PDB entry 3LZD | X-ray diffraction, 2.10 A resolution | chains A and B

# Chain A (and B)
Protein: Dph2
Organism: Pyrococcus horikoshii
Notes: chain B of this document is another copy of the same molecule, construct and numbering; everything in this record applies to it too
Reference sequence: O58832 (O58832_PYRHO); residue numbers follow UniProt; this construct covers 1-342
Amino-acid sequence (378 residues; row label = number of the first residue in the row; numbers below 1 keep their minus sign (Met-35 is residue -35)):
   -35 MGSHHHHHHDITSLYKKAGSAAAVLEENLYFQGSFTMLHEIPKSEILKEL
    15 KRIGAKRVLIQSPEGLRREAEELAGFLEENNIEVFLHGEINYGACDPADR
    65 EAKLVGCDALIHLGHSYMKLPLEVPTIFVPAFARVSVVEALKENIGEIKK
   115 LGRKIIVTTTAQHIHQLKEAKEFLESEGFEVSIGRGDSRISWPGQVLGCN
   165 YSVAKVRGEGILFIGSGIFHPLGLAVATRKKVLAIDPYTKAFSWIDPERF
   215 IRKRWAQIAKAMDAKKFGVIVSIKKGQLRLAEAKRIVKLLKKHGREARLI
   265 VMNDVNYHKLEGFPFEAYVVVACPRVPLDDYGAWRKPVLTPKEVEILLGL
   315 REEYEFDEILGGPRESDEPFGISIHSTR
Unresolved in the structure: -35 to 1, 342 (chain B: -35 to 0, 294-297, 342)
Construct notes: expression tag (-35 to 0)
UniProt features mapped onto this chain:
  - binding site ([4Fe-4S] cluster): Cys59, Cys163, Cys287
  - mutagenesis: Cys59 (C59A: Still able to bind a 4Fe-4S cluster. Less active than wild-type. Not able to bind a 4Fe-4S cluster and loss of catalytic activity; when associated with Ala-287), Cys163 (C163A: Still able to bind a 4Fe-4S cluster. Less active than wild-type), Cys287 (C287A: Still able to bind a 4Fe-4S cluster. Less active than wild-type. Not able to bind a 4Fe-4S cluster and loss of catalytic activity; when associated with Ala-59)
Bound ions: 4Fe-4S cluster Fe: Cys59, Cys163, Cys287
Ligand contacts: 4Fe-4S cluster (SF4): Tyr56, Cys59, Met82, Arg153, Leu161, Gly162, Cys163, Gln241, Cys287, Arg289, Ile323
From the paper describing this entry:
  - 4Fe-4S cluster coordination: Cys59, Cys163, Cys287

# How chain A and chain B interact
Pairs across the interface (73; chain A residue first):
  Arg21(A) - Lys248(B)
  Arg31(A) - Lys273(B)  hydrogen bond (side chain-backbone)
  Arg31(A) - Gly276(B)
  Arg31(A) - Phe277(B)
  Arg32(A) - Lys230(B)
  Arg32(A) - Pro278(B)
  Glu35(A) - Arg262(B)  salt bridge
  Glu35(A) - Pro278(B)
  Glu35(A) - Phe279(B)
  Ala38(A) - Arg262(B)
  Gly39(A) - Arg262(B)
  Glu42(A) - Lys255(B)  salt bridge
  Glu42(A) - Arg262(B)  salt bridge
  Val48(A) - Arg262(B)  hydrogen bond (backbone-side chain)
  Phe49(A) - Lys248(B)
  Phe49(A) - Leu263(B)
  Leu50(A) - Arg262(B)
  Leu50(A) - Leu263(B)  hydrogen bond (backbone-backbone)
  Leu50(A) - Ile264(B)
  Leu50(A) - Val265(B)  hydrogen bond (backbone-backbone)
  Leu50(A) - Phe277(B)  hydrophobic
  Leu50(A) - Phe279(B)  hydrophobic
  His51(A) - Val265(B)
  His51(A) - Phe277(B)
  Gly52(A) - Ile264(B)
  Gly52(A) - Val265(B)  hydrogen bond (backbone-backbone)
  Gly52(A) - Met266(B)
  Gly52(A) - Lys273(B)
  Gly52(A) - Leu274(B)
  Glu53(A) - Met266(B)
  Glu53(A) - Asn267(B)  hydrogen bond (side chain-backbone)
  Glu53(A) - Asp268(B)
  Glu53(A) - Lys273(B)  salt bridge
  Ile54(A) - Lys273(B)
  Arg64(A) - Leu68(B)
  Glu65(A) - Ile237(B)
  Leu68(A) - Arg64(B)
  Val69(A) - Leu244(B)
  Ile237(A) - Glu65(B)
  Leu244(A) - Val69(B)
  Lys248(A) - Arg21(B)
  Lys248(A) - Glu47(B)
  Lys248(A) - Phe49(B)
  Lys255(A) - Glu42(B)  salt bridge
  Arg262(A) - Glu35(B)  salt bridge
  Arg262(A) - Ala38(B)
  Arg262(A) - Gly39(B)
  Arg262(A) - Glu42(B)  salt bridge
  Arg262(A) - Val48(B)  hydrogen bond (side chain-backbone)
  Arg262(A) - Leu50(B)
  Leu263(A) - Phe49(B)
  Leu263(A) - Leu50(B)  hydrogen bond (backbone-backbone)
  Ile264(A) - Leu50(B)
  Ile264(A) - Gly52(B)
  Val265(A) - Leu50(B)  hydrogen bond (backbone-backbone)
  Val265(A) - His51(B)
  Val265(A) - Gly52(B)  hydrogen bond (backbone-backbone)
  Met266(A) - Gly52(B)
  Met266(A) - Glu53(B)
  Asn267(A) - Glu53(B)  hydrogen bond (backbone-side chain)
  Lys273(A) - Arg31(B)  hydrogen bond (backbone-side chain)
  Lys273(A) - Gly52(B)
  Lys273(A) - Glu53(B)  salt bridge
  Lys273(A) - Ile54(B)
  Leu274(A) - Gly52(B)
  Gly276(A) - Arg31(B)
  Gly276(A) - Arg32(B)
  Phe277(A) - Arg31(B)
  Phe277(A) - Leu50(B)  hydrophobic
  Phe277(A) - His51(B)
  Pro278(A) - Glu35(B)
  Phe279(A) - Glu35(B)
  Phe279(A) - Leu50(B)  hydrophobic
Other interface residues (no listed pair), chain A (40 interface residues in all): Leu23, Ser26, Glu47, Leu242, Asp268, His272
Other interface residues (no listed pair), chain B (39 interface residues in all): Leu23, Leu242

# Overview
Chain A and chain B form an interface of 40 and 39 residues respectively; the contacts include 12 hydrogen
bonds and 8 salt bridges. Polar contacts include Glu35(A)-Arg262(B), Glu42(A)-Lys255(B) and
Glu42(A)-Arg262(B). Bound to chain A: 4Fe-4S cluster. The paper reports 4Fe-4S cluster coordination by
Cys59(A), Cys163(A) and Cys287(A).
Chain A and chain B are both Dph2 (Pyrococcus horikoshii); the structure, Crystal structure of Dph2 from
Pyrococcus horikoshii with 4Fe-4S cluster, was determined by X-ray diffraction together with 3LZC from the
same study.
